PDB entry 6PPQ | X-ray diffraction, 1.81 A resolution | chains E and F of the 8 polymer chains in the assembly

Chain E:
Protein: U6 snRNA-associated Sm-like protein LSm5
Source organism: Schizosaccharomyces pombe (strain 972 / ATCC 24843)
UniProtKB: O42978 (LSM5_SCHPO); residue numbers follow UniProt; this construct covers 1-80
Chain sequence (80 residues; row label = number of the first residue in the row):
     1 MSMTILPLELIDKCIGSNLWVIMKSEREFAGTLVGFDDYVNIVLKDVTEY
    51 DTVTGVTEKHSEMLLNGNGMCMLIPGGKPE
Disordered / not traced: 1-4, 80
Curated features (UniProtKB/Swiss-Prot):
  - mutagenesis: Asn66 to Asn68 (Mildly impairs RNA-binding)
What the authors report for this chain:
  - binding site for the 6-nt RNA strand: Asn66, Asn68
  - mutagenesis - N66A/N68A (Kd 41 nM): decreased binding to the 6-nt RNA strand

Chain F:
Protein: U6 snRNA-associated Sm-like protein LSm6
Source organism: Schizosaccharomyces pombe (strain 972 / ATCC 24843)
UniProtKB: Q9UUI1 (LSM6_SCHPO); residues 1-75 here = UniProt positions 1-75
Chain sequence (77 residues; numbered -1 to 75; the number before each row is that of its first residue; numbers below 1 keep their minus sign (Gly-1 is residue -1)):
    -1 GSMDSSPNEFLNKVIGKKVLIRLSSGVDYKGILSCLDGYMNLALERTEEY
    49 VNGKKTNVYGDAFIRGNNVLYVSALDD
Disordered / not traced: -1 to 2, 74-75
Construct notes: expression tag (-1 to 0)

How chain E and chain F interact:
Pairs across the interface - 36 pairs, chain E then chain F:
  Met23(E) - Leu68(F)  hydrophobic
  Arg27(E) - Arg20(F)
  Arg27(E) - Leu68(F)
  Phe29(E) - Tyr69(F)  hydrophobic
  Val34(E) - Ser4(F)
  Gly35(E) - Ser4(F)
  Phe36(E) - Ser4(F)
  Phe36(E) - Pro5(F)
  Asp37(E) - Pro5(F)
  Asn41(E) - Pro5(F)
  Val43(E) - Ser4(F)
  Val43(E) - Pro5(F)  hydrophobic
  Val43(E) - Phe8(F)  hydrophobic
  Glu49(E) - Arg20(F)  salt bridge
  Glu49(E) - Tyr69(F)  hydrogen bond
  Glu58(E) - Arg20(F)  salt bridge
  His60(E) - Leu18(F)
  His60(E) - Tyr69(F)  hydrogen bond
  His60(E) - Ser71(F)  hydrogen bond
  Ser61(E) - Ala72(F)
  Glu62(E) - Phe8(F)
  Glu62(E) - Lys11(F)  salt bridge
  Glu62(E) - Ser71(F)
  Glu62(E) - Ala72(F)  hydrogen bond (backbone-backbone)
  Met63(E) - Phe8(F)  hydrophobic
  Met63(E) - Tyr69(F)  hydrophobic
  Met63(E) - Val70(F)
  Met63(E) - Ser71(F)
  Leu64(E) - Pro5(F)  hydrophobic
  Leu64(E) - Phe8(F)  hydrophobic
  Leu64(E) - Leu9(F)  hydrophobic
  Leu64(E) - Tyr69(F)
  Leu64(E) - Val70(F)  hydrogen bond (backbone-backbone)
  Leu65(E) - Leu68(F)
  Asn66(E) - Val67(F)  hydrogen bond (side chain-backbone)
  Asn66(E) - Leu68(F)  hydrogen bond (backbone-backbone)
Interface residues without a listed pair, chain F (16 interface residues in all): Ser3, Met38, Gly64

Overview:
The interface between chain E and chain F involves 18 residues on one side and 16 on the other, with 7
hydrogen bonds and 3 salt bridges. Polar pairs include Glu49(E)-Arg20(F), Glu58(E)-Arg20(F) and
Glu62(E)-Lys11(F). The paper reports a binding site for the 6-nt RNA strand at Asn66(E) and Asn68(E);
N66A/N68A of chain E reduce binding to the 6-nt RNA strand.
Here chain E is U6 snRNA-associated Sm-like protein LSm5 and chain F is U6 snRNA-associated Sm-like protein
LSm6, both from Schizosaccharomyces pombe (strain 972 / ATCC 24843). Entry 6PPQ (Structure of S. pombe Lsm1-7
with RNA, polyuridine with 3' adenosine) was determined by X-ray diffraction (same publication as 6PPN, 6PPP
and 6PPV).
